PDB entry 5DS4 | X-ray diffraction, 3.20 A resolution | chains C and H of the 8 polymer chains in the assembly

# Chain C
Name: CRISPR-associated endonuclease Cas1
Organism: Escherichia coli (strain K12)
Notes: EC 3.1.-.-
UniProtKB: Q46896 (CAS1_ECOLI); residues 1-305 here = UniProt positions 1-305
Chain sequence (306 residues; each row starts with the number of its first residue; numbering starts at 0):
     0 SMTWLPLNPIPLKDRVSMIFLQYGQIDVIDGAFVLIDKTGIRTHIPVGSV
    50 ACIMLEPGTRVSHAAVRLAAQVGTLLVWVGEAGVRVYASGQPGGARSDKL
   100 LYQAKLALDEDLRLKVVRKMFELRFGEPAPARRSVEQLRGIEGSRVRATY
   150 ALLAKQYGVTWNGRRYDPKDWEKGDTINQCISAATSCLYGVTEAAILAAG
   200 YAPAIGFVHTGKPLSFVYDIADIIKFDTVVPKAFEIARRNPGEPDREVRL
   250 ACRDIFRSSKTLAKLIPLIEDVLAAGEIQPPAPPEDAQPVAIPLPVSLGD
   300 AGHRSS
Not modelled in the structure: 0-15, 164-174, 281-305
Differences from the reference sequence: expression tag (0)
From the paper describing this entry:
  - binding site for the 28-nt DNA strand: Tyr22, Arg41, Arg66, Arg84, Tyr217, Arg245, Arg248
  - catalytic residues: Glu141, His208, Asp221
  - mutagenesis - R59D, R66D: decreased binding to 5 nt overhang protospacer
  - mutagenesis - R59D, R66D: decreased catalytic activity on protospacer substrates
  - mutagenesis - Y22A: decreased catalytic activity on splayed ends

# Chain H
Molecule: 28-nt DNA strand
Sequence (28 nucleotides; row label = number of the first residue in the row):
     1 ATTTACTACTCGTTCTGGTGTTTCTCGT

# How chain C and chain H interact
Residue-residue contacts - 28 pairs, chain C then chain H:
  Tyr22(C) with DT23(H), hydrogen bond to the base
  Pro56(C) with DT23(H), phosphate contact; DC24(H), phosphate contact
  Gly79(C) with DC24(H), phosphate contact
  Glu80(C) with DT23(H), sugar contact; DC24(H), hydrogen bond to the phosphate
  Val83(C) with DC24(H), phosphate contact
  Arg84(C) with DT25(H), salt bridge to the phosphate
  Tyr86(C) with DC24(H), hydrogen bond to the phosphate
  Arg163(C) with DG27(H), hydrogen bond to the phosphate; DT28(H), salt bridge to the phosphate
  Asn177(C) with DG27(H), hydrogen bond to the base
  Gln178(C) with DG27(H), base contact
  Ser181(C) with DC26(H), base contact; DG27(H), hydrogen bond to the base
  Thr184(C) with DG27(H), sugar contact; DT28(H), hydrogen bond to the phosphate
  Ser185(C) with DC26(H), hydrogen bond to the phosphate; DG27(H), hydrogen bond to the phosphate
  Tyr188(C) with DT28(H), hydrogen bond to the phosphate
  His208(C) with DT28(H), phosphate contact
  Tyr217(C) with DT28(H), hydrogen bond to the base
  Asp244(C) with DC26(H), base contact
  Arg245(C) with DT22(H), phosphate contact; DT23(H), salt bridge to the phosphate
  Arg248(C) with DT23(H), salt bridge to the phosphate; DC24(H), hydrogen bond to the base
  Leu249(C) with DT23(H), phosphate contact
Other interface residues (no listed pair), chain C (23 interface residues in all): Ala182, Lys211, Lys224

# Summary
23 residues of chain C and 7 residues of chain H are in contact, with 12 hydrogen bonds and 4 salt bridges.
Polar pairs include Tyr22(C)-DT23(H), Asn177(C)-DG27(H) and Ser181(C)-DG27(H). The paper reports catalytic
residues Glu141(C), His208(C) and Asp221(C); R59D and R66D of chain C reduce binding to 5 nt overhang
protospacer.
Here chain C is CRISPR-associated endonuclease Cas1 (Escherichia coli (strain K12)) and chain H is a 28-nt DNA
strand. Entry 5DS4 (Crystal structure the Escherichia coli Cas1-Cas2 complex bound to protospacer DNA) was
determined by X-ray diffraction, deposited together with 5DS5 and 5DS6.
